PDB entry 4JI4 | X-ray diffraction, 3.69 A resolution | chains A and Q of the 21 polymer chains in the assembly

Chain A:
Molecule: 16S rRNA
Source organism: Thermus thermophilus
Sequence (1522 nucleotides; row label = number of the first residue in the row; note: 42 numbers in that range are skipped by the numbering (no residue carries them; nothing is unmodelled there); a row labelled like 190A-190L holds insertion residues (190A, then the next letters in order); numbering starts at 0):
     0 UUUGUUGGAGAGUUUGAUCCUGGCUCAGGGUGAACGCUGGCGGCGUGCCU
    50 AAGACAUGCAAGUCGUGCGGG
    73 CCGCGGGGUUUU
    88 ACUCCG
    95 UGGUC
   101 AGCGGCGGACGGGUGAGUAACGCGUGGGU
  129A G
   130 ACCUACCCGGAAGAGGGGGACAACCCGGGGAAACUCGGGCUAAUCCCCCA
   180 UGUGGACCCGC
190A-190L CCCUUGGGGUGU
   191 GUCCAAAGGGCUUU
   216 GCCCGCUUCCGGAUGGGCCCGCGUCCCAUCAGCUAGUUGGUGGGGUAAUG
   266 GCCCACCAAGGCGACGACGGGUAGCCGGUCUGAGAGGAUGGCCGGCCACA
   316 GGGGCACUGAGACACGGGCCCCACUCCUACGGGAGGCAGCAGUUAGGAAU
   366 CUUCCGCAAUGGGCGCAAGCCUGACGGAGCGACGCCGCUUGGAGGAAGAA
   416 GCCCUUCGGGGUGUAAACUCCUGAA
   442 CCCGGGACGAAACCCCCGACGA
   474 GGGGACUGACGGUACCGGG
   494 GUAAUAGCGCCGGCCAACUCCGUGCCAGCAGCCGCGGUAAUACGGAGGGC
   544 GCGAGCGUUACCCGGAUUCACUGGGCGUAAAGGGCGUGUAGGCGGCCUGG
   594 GGCGUCCCAUGUGAAAGACCACGGCUCAACCGUGGGGGAGCGUGGGAUAC
   644 GCUCAGGCUAGACGGUGGGAGAGGGUGGUGGAAUUCCCGGAGUAGCGGUG
   694 AAAUGCGCAGAUACCGGGAGGAACGCCGAUGGCGAAGGCAGCCACCUGGU
   744 CCACCCGUGACGCUGAGGCGCGAAAGCGUGGGGAGCAAACCGGAUUAGAU
   794 ACCCGGGUAGUCCACGCCCUAAACGAUGCGCGCUAGGUCUCUGGGUCU
   848 CCUGGGGGCCGAAGCUAACGCGUUAAGCGCGCCGCCUGGGGAGUACGGCC
   898 GCAAGGCUGAAACUCAAAGGAAUUGACGGGGGCCCGCACAAGCGGUGGAG
   948 CAUGUGGUUUAAUUCGAAGXAACGCGAAGAACCUUACCAGGCCUUGACAU
   998 GCUAGG
 1003A G
  1004 AACCCGGGUGAAAGCCUGGGGUGCCCC
1030A-1030D GCGA
  1031 GGGGAGCCCUAGCACAGGUGCUGCAUGGCCGUCGUCAGCUCGUGCCGUGA
  1081 GGUGUUGGGUUAAGUCCCGCAACGAGCGCAACCCCCGCCGUUAGUUGCCA
  1131 GCGGUUCGGCCGGGCACUCUAACGGGACUGCCCGCGAAA
  1171 GCGGGAGGAAGGAGGGGACGACGUCUGGUCAGCAUGGCCCUUACGGCCUG
  1221 GGCGACACACGUGCUACAAUGCCCACUACAAAGCGAUGCCACCCGGCAAC
  1271 GGGGAGCUAAUCGCAAAAAGGUGGGCCCAGUUCGGAUUGGGGUCUGCAAC
  1321 CCGACCCCAUGAAGCCGGAAUCGCUAGUAAUCGCGGAUCAG
 1361A C
  1362 CAUGCCGCGGUGAAUACGUUCCCGGGCCUUGUACACACXGCCXGUXACGC
  1412 CAUGGGAGCGGGCUCUACCCGAAGUCGCCGGG
  1446 AGCCUACGGG
  1459 CAGGCGCCGAGGGUAGGGCCCGUGACUGGGGUGAAGUCGUAACAAGGUAG
  1509 CUGUACCGGAAGGUGCGGCUGGAUCCACUCCUUUCU
Disordered / not traced: 0-4, 1534-1538
Construct notes: conflict U1490 (C2113 in M26923.1), C1534 (A2157 in M26923.1), A1535 (C2158 in M26923.1)
Modified residues: PSU (pseudouridine-5'-monophosphate) at position 516, 7MG (7N-methyl-8-hydroguanosine-5'-monophosphate) at position 527, M2G (N2-dimethylguanosine-5'-monophosphate) at position 966, 5MC (5-methylcytidine-5'-monophosphate) at position 967, 2MG (2N-methylguanosine-5'-monophosphate) at position 1207, 5MC (5-methylcytidine-5'-monophosphate) at position 1400, 4OC (4n,o2'-methylcytidine-5'-monophosphate) at position 1402, 5MC (5-methylcytidine-5'-monophosphate) at position 1404, 5MC (5-methylcytidine-5'-monophosphate) at position 1407, UR3 (3-methyluridine-5'-monophoshate) at position 1498, MA6 (6N-dimethyladenosine-5'-monophoshate) at position 1518, MA6 (6N-dimethyladenosine-5'-monophoshate) at position 1519, PSU (pseudouridine-5'-monophosphate) at position 1540, PSU (pseudouridine-5'-monophosphate) at position 1541
From the paper describing this entry:
  - conformationally variable residues: G1491

Chain Q:
Name: Ribosomal protein S17
Source organism: Thermus thermophilus
UniProtKB: Q5SHP7 (RS17_THET8); residues 1-105 here = UniProt positions 1-105
Sequence (105 residues; row label = number of the first residue in the row):
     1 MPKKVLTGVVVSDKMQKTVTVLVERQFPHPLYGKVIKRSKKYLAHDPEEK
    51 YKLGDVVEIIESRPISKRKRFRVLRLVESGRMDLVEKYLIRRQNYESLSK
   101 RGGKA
Disordered / not traced: 1, 101-105

How chain A and chain Q interact:
Residue-residue contacts - 86 pairs, chain A then chain Q:
  G127(A) / Pro-2(Q)  hydrogen bond to the sugar
  G127(A) / Glu-61(Q)  hydrogen bond to the base
  G128(A) / Pro-2(Q)  sugar contact
  G128(A) / Lys-3(Q)  hydrogen bond to the phosphate
  G128(A) / Glu-61(Q)  sugar contact
  U129(A) / Lys-3(Q)  salt bridge to the phosphate
  A130(A) / Arg-63(Q)  salt bridge to the phosphate
  A130(A) / Pro-64(Q)  base contact
  U190E(A) / Ser-62(Q)  base contact
  U190E(A) / Arg-63(Q)  hydrogen bond to the base
  U190E(A) / Arg-72(Q)  hydrogen bond to the base
  G190F(A) / Arg-63(Q)  base contact
  C234(A) / Pro-64(Q)  sugar contact
  C234(A) / Arg-70(Q)  hydrogen bond to the phosphate
  C235(A) / Glu-61(Q)  base contact
  C235(A) / Arg-70(Q)  salt bridge to the phosphate
  C235(A) / Phe-71(Q)  sugar contact
  G236(A) / Lys-4(Q)  hydrogen bond to the sugar
  G236(A) / Lys-40(Q)  salt bridge to the phosphate
  G236(A) / Tyr-42(Q)  hydrogen bond to the phosphate
  C237(A) / Arg-25(Q)  hydrogen bond to the phosphate
  C237(A) / Lys-40(Q)  salt bridge to the phosphate
  C237(A) / Tyr-42(Q)  phosphate contact
  G238(A) / Arg-25(Q)  salt bridge to the phosphate
  A246(A) / Leu-98(Q)  sugar contact
  A246(A) / Ser-99(Q)  sugar contact
  G247(A) / Ser-99(Q)  phosphate contact
  G247(A) / Lys-100(Q)  salt bridge to the phosphate
  U252(A) / Lys-67(Q)  salt bridge to the phosphate
  U253(A) / Met-15(Q)  sugar contact
  U253(A) / Lys-67(Q)  salt bridge to the phosphate
  G254(A) / Met-15(Q)  sugar contact
  G254(A) / Gln-16(Q)  hydrogen bond to the sugar
  G254(A) / Thr-18(Q)  phosphate contact
  G254(A) / Ser-66(Q)  hydrogen bond to the phosphate
  G254(A) / Lys-67(Q)  phosphate contact
  G254(A) / Arg-68(Q)  phosphate contact
  G254(A) / Lys-69(Q)  hydrogen bond to the phosphate
  G255(A) / Gln-16(Q)  hydrogen bond to the sugar
  G255(A) / Lys-17(Q)  phosphate contact
  G255(A) / Ile-65(Q)  phosphate contact
  G255(A) / Ser-66(Q)  phosphate contact
  G255(A) / Lys-69(Q)  salt bridge to the phosphate
  U256(A) / Lys-17(Q)  salt bridge to the phosphate
  U264(A) / Arg-63(Q)  sugar contact
  U264(A) / Pro-64(Q)  hydrogen bond to the sugar
  G265(A) / Ile-65(Q)  sugar contact
  G265(A) / Ser-66(Q)  hydrogen bond to the sugar
  G265(A) / Lys-67(Q)  hydrogen bond to the sugar
  G266(A) / Ile-65(Q)  phosphate contact
  C267(A) / Lys-67(Q)  phosphate contact
  A273(A) / Gln-16(Q)  sugar contact
  G275(A) / Lys-14(Q)  phosphate contact
  G275(A) / Met-15(Q)  phosphate contact
  G276(A) / Met-15(Q)  phosphate contact
  G276(A) / Thr-20(Q)  phosphate contact
  G276(A) / Arg-68(Q)  hydrogen bond to the phosphate
  C277(A) / Lys-41(Q)  salt bridge to the phosphate
  C277(A) / Arg-68(Q)  salt bridge to the phosphate
  G278(A) / Lys-41(Q)  salt bridge to the phosphate
  G278(A) / Arg-92(Q)  base contact
  G278(A) / Tyr-95(Q)  stacking on the base
  A279(A) / Tyr-95(Q)  hydrogen bond to the phosphate
  A279(A) / Leu-98(Q)  base contact
  C280(A) / Arg-38(Q)  base contact
  C280(A) / Ser-39(Q)  hydrogen bond to the base
  C280(A) / Arg-91(Q)  hydrogen bond to the base
  C564(A) / Leu-31(Q)  base contact
  C564(A) / Tyr-32(Q)  sugar contact
  U582(A) / Ile-90(Q)  sugar contact
  U582(A) / Asn-94(Q)  hydrogen bond to the sugar
  A583(A) / Lys-87(Q)  salt bridge to the phosphate
  A583(A) / Arg-91(Q)  sugar contact
  A583(A) / Asn-94(Q)  hydrogen bond to the sugar
  G584(A) / Lys-87(Q)  salt bridge to the phosphate
  G585(A) / Lys-34(Q)  hydrogen bond to the sugar
  C586(A) / Lys-34(Q)  phosphate contact
  G597(A) / Gln-26(Q)  sugar contact
  G635(A) / Pro-2(Q)  sugar contact
  U636(A) / Pro-2(Q)  phosphate contact
  G760(A) / Asn-94(Q)  hydrogen bond to the base
  G760(A) / Ser-97(Q)  hydrogen bond to the sugar
  G760(A) / Leu-98(Q)  sugar contact
  C879(A) / Lys-34(Q)  salt bridge to the phosphate
  C896(A) / Lys-100(Q)  phosphate contact
  C897(A) / Lys-100(Q)  phosphate contact
Interface residues without a listed pair, chain A (49 interface residues in all): C272, U598, C645, C647, A759, G761, G895
Interface residues without a listed pair, chain Q (48 interface residues in all): Ser-12, Pro-28, Lys-37, Leu-43, His-45, Arg-81, Tyr-88

Overview:
The interface between chain A and chain Q involves 49 residues on one side and 48 on the other, with 25
hydrogen bonds, 17 salt bridges and 1 aromatic stacking contact. Polar pairs include G127(A)/Glu-61(Q),
U190E(A)/Arg-63(Q) and U190E(A)/Arg-72(Q). The paper reports conformational variability at G1491(A).
Here chain A is 16S rRNA and chain Q is Ribosomal protein S17, both from Thermus thermophilus. Entry 4JI4
(Crystal Structure of 30S ribosomal subunit from Thermus thermophilus) was determined by X-ray diffraction
(same publication as 4JI0, 4JI1, 4JI2, 4JI3, 4JI5, 4JI6, 4JI7 and 4JI8).
